9CLN - chains J and K of the 4 polymer chains in the assembly; structure by electron microscopy, 4.13 A resolution (low resolution: residue-level contacts below are approximate; hydrogen-bond / salt-bridge calls are withheld).

Chain J (and K):
Name: Hexon protein
Source organism: Human adenovirus 5
Notes: chain K of this document is another copy of the same molecule, construct and numbering; everything in this record applies to it too
Reference sequence: P04133 (CAPSH_ADE05); residue numbers follow UniProt; this construct covers 1-952
Sequence (952 residues; numbered 1 to 952; the number before each row is that of its first residue):
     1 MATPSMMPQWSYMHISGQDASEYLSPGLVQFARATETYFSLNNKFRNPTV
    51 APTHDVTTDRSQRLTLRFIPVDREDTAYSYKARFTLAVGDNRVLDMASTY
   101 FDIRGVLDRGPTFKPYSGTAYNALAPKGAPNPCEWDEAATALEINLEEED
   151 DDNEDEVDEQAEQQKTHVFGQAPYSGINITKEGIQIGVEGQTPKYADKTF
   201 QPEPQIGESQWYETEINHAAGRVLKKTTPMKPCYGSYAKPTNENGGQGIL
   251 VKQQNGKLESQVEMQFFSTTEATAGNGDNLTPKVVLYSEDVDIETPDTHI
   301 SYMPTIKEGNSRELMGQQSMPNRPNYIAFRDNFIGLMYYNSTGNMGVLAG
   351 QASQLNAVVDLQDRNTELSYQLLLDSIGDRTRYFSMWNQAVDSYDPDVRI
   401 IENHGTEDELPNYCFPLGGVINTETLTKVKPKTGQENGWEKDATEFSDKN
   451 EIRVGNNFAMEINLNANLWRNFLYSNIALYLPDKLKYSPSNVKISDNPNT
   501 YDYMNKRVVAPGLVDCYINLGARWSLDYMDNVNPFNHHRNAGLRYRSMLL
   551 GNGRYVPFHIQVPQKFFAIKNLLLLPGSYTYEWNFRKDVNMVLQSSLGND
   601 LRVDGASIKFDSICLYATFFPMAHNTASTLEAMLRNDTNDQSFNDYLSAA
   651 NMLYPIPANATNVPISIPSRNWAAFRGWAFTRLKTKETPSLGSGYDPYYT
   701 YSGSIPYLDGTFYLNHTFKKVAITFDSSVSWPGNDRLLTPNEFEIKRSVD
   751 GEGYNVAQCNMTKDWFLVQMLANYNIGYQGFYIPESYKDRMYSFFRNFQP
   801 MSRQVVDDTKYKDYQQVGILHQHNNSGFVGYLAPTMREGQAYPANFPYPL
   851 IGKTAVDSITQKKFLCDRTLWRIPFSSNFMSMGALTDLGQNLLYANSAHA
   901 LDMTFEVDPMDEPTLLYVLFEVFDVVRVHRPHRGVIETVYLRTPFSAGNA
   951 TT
Unresolved in the structure: 1, 139-163, 952 (chain K: 1-4, 139-163, 952)
Curated features (UniProtKB/Swiss-Prot):
  - site: Gly777 (Involved in interaction with pre-protein VI)
  - modified residue: Ala2 (N-acetylalanine), Ser175 (Phosphoserine), Tyr940 (Phosphotyrosine)

How chain J and chain K interact:
Contacting residue pairs - 257 pairs, chain J then chain K:
  Tyr38(J) - Met880(K)
  Phe39(J) - Gln779(K)
  Ser40(J) - Gln779(K)
  Val56(J) - Tyr38(K)
  Asp95(J) - Lys44(K)
  Pro126(J) - Phe415(K)
  Pro126(J) - Pro416(K)
  Gly128(J) - Trp211(K)
  Ala129(J) - Leu417(K)
  Ala129(J) - Gly418(K)
  Ala129(J) - Gly419(K)
  Pro130(J) - Trp211(K)
  Lys165(J) - Ala443(K)
  Lys165(J) - Glu445(K)
  Lys165(J) - Phe446(K)
  Thr166(J) - Glu445(K)
  Thr166(J) - Phe446(K)
  Thr166(J) - Ser447(K)
  His167(J) - Ser447(K)
  Val168(J) - Glu451(K)
  Gly170(J) - Glu451(K)
  Gln171(J) - Arg453(K)
  Gln171(J) - Gly455(K)
  Gln171(J) - Asn457(K)
  Ala172(J) - Arg453(K)
  Ala172(J) - Val454(K)
  Ala172(J) - Gly455(K)
  Gly207(J) - Asn456(K)
  Glu208(J) - Asn456(K)
  Ile216(J) - Val454(K)
  Ala219(J) - Val454(K)
  Phe266(J) - Lys428(K)
  Phe266(J) - Val429(K)
  Phe267(J) - Leu426(K)
  Phe267(J) - Thr427(K)
  Phe267(J) - Lys428(K)
  Phe267(J) - Asn450(K)
  Ser268(J) - Leu426(K)
  Ser268(J) - Thr427(K)
  Ser268(J) - Val429(K)
  Thr269(J) - Leu426(K)
  Thr270(J) - Leu426(K)
  Thr270(J) - Thr427(K)
  Leu280(J) - Trp439(K)
  Pro282(J) - Trp439(K)
  Lys283(J) - Glu424(K)
  Val284(J) - Leu426(K)
  Leu286(J) - Ile452(K)
  Tyr302(J) - Ser209(K)
  Tyr302(J) - Gln210(K)
  Met315(J) - Trp211(K)
  Glu402(J) - Arg544(K)
  Glu402(J) - Met548(K)
  His404(J) - Tyr116(K)
  His404(J) - Ser117(K)
  His404(J) - Arg544(K)
  His404(J) - Met548(K)
  Gly405(J) - Ser117(K)
  Thr406(J) - Ser117(K)
  Thr406(J) - Gly118(K)
  Glu407(J) - Ser117(K)
  Glu407(J) - Ser475(K)
  Glu407(J) - Asn476(K)
  Glu407(J) - His538(K)
  Glu407(J) - Arg539(K)
  Asp408(J) - Gly118(K)
  Asp408(J) - Tyr234(K)
  Glu409(J) - Ser475(K)
  Leu410(J) - Lys127(K)
  Leu410(J) - Arg470(K)
  Leu410(J) - Asn471(K)
  Leu410(J) - Tyr474(K)
  Leu410(J) - Pro834(K)
  Pro411(J) - Lys127(K)
  Asn412(J) - Asn467(K)
  Asn412(J) - Asn471(K)
  Tyr413(J) - Met836(K)
  Tyr413(J) - Arg837(K)
  Cys414(J) - Met460(K)
  Cys414(J) - Glu461(K)
  Phe415(J) - Met460(K)
  Phe415(J) - Glu461(K)
  Phe415(J) - Phe828(K)
  Pro416(J) - Met460(K)
  Leu417(J) - Ala459(K)
  Asn456(J) - Arg837(K)
  Asn456(J) - Glu838(K)
  Asn456(J) - Gly839(K)
  Asn457(J) - Arg837(K)
  Met460(J) - Met460(K)
  Glu461(J) - Pro126(K)
  Glu461(J) - Lys127(K)
  Glu461(J) - Gly128(K)
  Asn463(J) - Ala123(K)
  Leu464(J) - Leu464(K)
  Asn465(J) - Leu468(K)
  Asn467(J) - Leu124(K)
  Arg470(J) - Leu124(K)
  Asn519(J) - Asn552(K)
  Leu520(J) - Tyr116(K)
  Leu520(J) - Ala120(K)
  Leu520(J) - Asn552(K)
  Gly521(J) - Pro115(K)
  Gly521(J) - Asn552(K)
  Ala522(J) - Asn552(K)
  Arg523(J) - Met548(K)
  Asn571(J) - Asn43(K)
  Asn571(J) - Lys44(K)
  Leu573(J) - Leu41(K)
  Phe620(J) - Phe39(K)
  Met622(J) - Phe39(K)
  Thr626(J) - Phe31(K)
  Leu630(J) - Phe31(K)
  Met633(J) - Gly27(K)
  Met633(J) - Leu28(K)
  Met633(J) - Phe31(K)
  Thr638(J) - Tyr23(K)
  Thr638(J) - Leu24(K)
  Asn639(J) - Tyr23(K)
  Asn639(J) - Leu24(K)
  Asn639(J) - Ser25(K)
  Asn639(J) - Leu28(K)
  Asp640(J) - Phe45(K)
  Gln641(J) - Lys44(K)
  Gln641(J) - Phe45(K)
  Ser642(J) - Lys44(K)
  Ser642(J) - Phe45(K)
  Ser642(J) - Arg46(K)
  Asn644(J) - Arg46(K)
  Ala674(J) - Trp10(K)
  Asn734(J) - Ser61(K)
  Asn734(J) - Gln62(K)
  Asp735(J) - Gln62(K)
  Asp735(J) - Arg63(K)
  Arg736(J) - Arg60(K)
  Arg736(J) - Gln62(K)
  Arg736(J) - Leu64(K)
  Leu738(J) - Thr65(K)
  Gly751(J) - Arg104(K)
  Glu752(J) - Tyr616(K)
  Gly753(J) - Arg104(K)
  Gly753(J) - Tyr616(K)
  Tyr754(J) - Tyr616(K)
  Asn755(J) - His559(K)
  Val756(J) - Gln561(K)
  Ala757(J) - Ser385(K)
  Ala757(J) - Gln561(K)
  Gln758(J) - Asn388(K)
  Gln758(J) - Leu549(K)
  Gln758(J) - Ile560(K)
  Lys763(J) - Tyr100(K)
  Lys763(J) - Asp102(K)
  Lys763(J) - Tyr616(K)
  Tyr778(J) - Leu64(K)
  Tyr778(J) - Phe619(K)
  Tyr778(J) - Phe620(K)
  Gln779(J) - Asp95(K)
  Gln779(J) - Ala97(K)
  Gly780(J) - Ala97(K)
  Gly780(J) - Ser98(K)
  Ile783(J) - Asp379(K)
  Asp789(J) - Arg382(K)
  Phe795(J) - Arg382(K)
  Phe795(J) - Phe384(K)
  Arg796(J) - Arg382(K)
  Gln804(J) - Leu550(K)
  Gln804(J) - Gly551(K)
  Gln804(J) - Asn552(K)
  Gln804(J) - Gly553(K)
  Gln815(J) - Asn242(K)
  Gln815(J) - Glu243(K)
  Gln816(J) - Glu243(K)
  Leu820(J) - Glu203(K)
  Leu820(J) - Gln205(K)
  His821(J) - Glu203(K)
  His821(J) - Gln205(K)
  His821(J) - Asn244(K)
  Gln822(J) - Gln205(K)
  His823(J) - Gln205(K)
  His823(J) - Gln247(K)
  Asn824(J) - Tyr121(K)
  Asn824(J) - Asn122(K)
  Asn825(J) - Asn122(K)
  Asn825(J) - Ala123(K)
  Asn825(J) - Leu124(K)
  Phe828(J) - Ala125(K)
  Phe828(J) - Pro126(K)
  Tyr831(J) - Gln205(K)
  Met836(J) - Ser209(K)
  Met836(J) - Trp211(K)
  Glu838(J) - Gln205(K)
  Glu838(J) - Ile206(K)
  Glu838(J) - Gly207(K)
  Glu838(J) - Glu208(K)
  Gly839(J) - Pro204(K)
  Gly839(J) - Gln205(K)
  Gly839(J) - Ile206(K)
  Gln840(J) - Pro132(K)
  Gln840(J) - Gln171(K)
  Gln840(J) - Pro173(K)
  Gln840(J) - Pro204(K)
  Ala841(J) - Pro132(K)
  Ala841(J) - Gln171(K)
  Ala841(J) - Cys233(K)
  Tyr842(J) - Asn122(K)
  Tyr842(J) - Asn131(K)
  Tyr842(J) - Arg222(K)
  Tyr842(J) - Glu289(K)
  Pro843(J) - Asn131(K)
  Pro843(J) - Ser236(K)
  Pro843(J) - Gln247(K)
  Ala844(J) - Ser236(K)
  Ala844(J) - Ala238(K)
  Ala844(J) - Gln247(K)
  Asn845(J) - Tyr237(K)
  Asn845(J) - Ala238(K)
  Asn845(J) - Pro240(K)
  Asn845(J) - Gln247(K)
  Phe846(J) - Tyr121(K)
  Phe846(J) - Tyr237(K)
  Pro847(J) - Tyr121(K)
  Tyr848(J) - Tyr121(K)
  Tyr848(J) - Tyr237(K)
  Tyr848(J) - Pro240(K)
  Pro849(J) - Tyr121(K)
  Pro849(J) - Tyr237(K)
  Leu850(J) - Arg554(K)
  Ile851(J) - Phe113(K)
  Ile851(J) - Lys114(K)
  Ile851(J) - Tyr116(K)
  Gly852(J) - Pro111(K)
  Gly852(J) - Arg554(K)
  Thr854(J) - Glu294(K)
  Ser858(J) - Tyr555(K)
  Thr860(J) - Pro557(K)
  Ser877(J) - Thr57(K)
  Asn878(J) - Thr57(K)
  Asn878(J) - Pro621(K)
  Phe879(J) - Leu64(K)
  Met882(J) - Val50(K)
  Met882(J) - Ala51(K)
  Gly883(J) - Thr49(K)
  Ala884(J) - Thr49(K)
  Leu885(J) - Thr49(K)
  Leu885(J) - Ala51(K)
  Thr886(J) - Ala51(K)
  Asp887(J) - Pro52(K)
  Gln890(J) - Val50(K)
  Gln890(J) - Thr53(K)
  Val925(J) - Met13(K)
  Val926(J) - Met13(K)
  Arg927(J) - Tyr12(K)
  Arg927(J) - Met13(K)
  Arg927(J) - His14(K)
  Val939(J) - Met13(K)
  Leu941(J) - Gln9(K)
  Leu941(J) - Met13(K)
Also at the interface, not in a pair above, chain J (172 interface residues in all): Lys44, Gln164, Phe169, Pro173, Thr180, Lys181, Gln265, Thr273, Arg312, Glu313, Gly316, Ala459, Ala466, Tyr517, Phe643, Leu737, Phe766, Leu767, Phe781, Pro784, Pro800, Ser802, Arg803, Tyr811, Asp813, Val817, Ser826, Lys853, Ala855, Val856, Met880, Phe923
Also at the interface, not in a pair above, chain K (173 interface residues in all): Ile15, Thr58, Asp59, Arg67, Thr119, Phe200, Tyr212, Leu224, Lys239, Gly245, Val291, Pro321, Tyr326, Phe333, Tyr383, Met386, Trp387, Gln389, Val420, Thr425, Asp448, Ile462, Phe472, Tyr545, Val556, Thr618, Gly827, Thr835, Met882

Overview:
The interface between chain J and chain K involves 172 residues on one side and 173 on the other.
Both chains are Hexon protein (Human adenovirus 5). Entry 9CLN (Cryo-EM model derived from localized
reconstruction of human adenovirus 5 (Ad5)-hexon-FII complex at 3.9A resolution) was determined by electron
microscopy, deposited together with 9CLI, 9CLS, 9CM2, 9CM9 and 9CMO.
